6UZ6 - chains A and B; structure by X-ray diffraction, 1.66 A resolution.

# Chain A
Name: Glutamate receptor ionotropic, NMDA 1
Source organism: Rattus norvegicus
Notes: fragment: ligand-binding domain
UniProt: P35439 (NMDZ1_RAT), isoform P35439-6; the construct has insertions or renumbered stretches relative to UniProt, so the offset changes along the chain: 2-152 = UniProt 415-565; 155-292 = UniProt 684-821
Chain sequence (292 residues; row label = number of the first residue in the row):
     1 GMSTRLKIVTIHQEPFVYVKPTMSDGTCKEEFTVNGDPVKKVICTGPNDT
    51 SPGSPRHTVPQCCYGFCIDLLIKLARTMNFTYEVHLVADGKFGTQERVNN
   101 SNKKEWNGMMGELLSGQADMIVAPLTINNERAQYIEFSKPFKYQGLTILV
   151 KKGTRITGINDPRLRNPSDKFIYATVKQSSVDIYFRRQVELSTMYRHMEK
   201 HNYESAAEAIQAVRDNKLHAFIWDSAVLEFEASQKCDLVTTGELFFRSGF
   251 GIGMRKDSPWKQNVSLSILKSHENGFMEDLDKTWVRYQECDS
Unresolved in the structure: 1-2, 99-100, 290-292
Sequence notes: expression tag (1); linker (153-154)
Disulfides: Cys28-Cys62, Cys44-Cys63
Small-molecule neighbours: glycine (GLY): Phe92, Pro124, Leu125, Thr126, Arg131, Ser179, Ser180, Trp223, Asp224, Phe250

# Chain B
Name: Glutamate receptor ionotropic, NMDA 2A
Source organism: Rattus norvegicus
Notes: fragment: ligand-binding domain
UniProt: Q00959 (NMDE1_RAT); the construct has insertions or renumbered stretches relative to UniProt, so the offset changes along the chain: 5-142 = UniProt 402-539; 145-284 = UniProt 661-800
Chain sequence (280 residues; numbered 5 to 284; the number before each row is that of its first residue):
     5 DDNHLSIVTLEERPFVIVEDIDPLTETCVRNTVPCRKFVKINNSTNEGMN
    55 VKKCCKGFCIDILKKLSRTVKFTYDLYLVTNGKHGKKVNNVWNGMIGEVV
   105 YQRAVMAVGSLTINEERSEVVDFSVPFVETGISVMVSRGTQVTGLSDKKF
   155 QRPHDYSPPFRFGTVPNGSTERNIRNNYPYMHQYMTRFNQRGVEDALVSL
   205 KTGKLDAFIYDAAVLNYMARKDEGCKLVTIGSGYIFATTGYGIALQKGSP
   255 WKRQIDLALLQFVGDGEMEELETLWLTGIC
Sequence notes: engineered mutation Arg17 (Ala414 in Q00959), Met222 (Lys738 in Q00959), Arg224 (Gly740 in Q00959), Lys225 (Arg741 in Q00959); linker (143-144); conflict Thr242 (Ser758 in Q00959)
Disulfides: Cys32-Cys58, Cys39-Cys59, Cys229-Cys284
Small-molecule neighbours: glutamic acid (GLU): His88, Ser114, Leu115, Thr116, Arg121, Gly172, Ser173, Thr174, Tyr214, Asp215, Tyr245

# Interface between chain A and chain B
Contacting residue pairs (42; chain A residue first):
  Asn128(A) - Leu264(B)
  Asn129(A) - Leu261(B)  hydrogen bond (side chain-backbone)
  Asn129(A) - Leu264(B)
  Asn129(A) - Gln265(B)
  Ala132(A) - Leu261(B)
  Ala132(A) - Leu264(B)  hydrophobic
  Gln133(A) - Arg257(B)  hydrogen bond
  Gln133(A) - Leu261(B)
  Lys139(A) - Ile117(B)
  Lys139(A) - Phe127(B)  hydrogen bond (side chain-backbone)
  Lys139(A) - Ser128(B)  hydrogen bond (side chain-backbone)
  Pro140(A) - Pro130(B)
  Tyr143(A) - Pro130(B)
  Tyr143(A) - Glu133(B)
  Tyr143(A) - Thr242(B)
  Tyr143(A) - Thr243(B)
  Tyr143(A) - Gly244(B)
  Arg187(A) - Gly268(B)  hydrogen bond (side chain-backbone)
  Arg187(A) - Asp269(B)  salt bridge
  Gln188(A) - Gly268(B)  hydrogen bond (side chain-backbone)
  Gln188(A) - Asp269(B)
  Gln188(A) - Gly270(B)
  Glu190(A) - Asp269(B)
  Phe246(A) - Val267(B)
  Arg247(A) - Glu133(B)
  Arg247(A) - Glu276(B)  salt bridge
  Lys256(A) - Arg257(B)
  Leu266(A) - Glu119(B)
  Leu266(A) - Ser122(B)
  Leu269(A) - Ile117(B)  hydrophobic
  Leu269(A) - Ser122(B)
  Lys270(A) - Glu119(B)  salt bridge
  His272(A) - Ala241(B)
  His272(A) - Thr242(B)  hydrogen bond
  Glu273(A) - Asn118(B)
  Glu273(A) - Glu119(B)  hydrogen bond (side chain-backbone)
  Glu273(A) - Asn177(B)  hydrogen bond (backbone-side chain)
  Glu273(A) - Asn181(B)  hydrogen bond (backbone-side chain)
  Asn274(A) - Asn181(B)
  Glu278(A) - Tyr238(B)
  Glu278(A) - Phe240(B)
  Arg286(A) - Tyr238(B)  hydrogen bond
Other interface residues (no listed pair), chain A (25 interface residues in all): Ile127, Gln144, Tyr184, Gly275
Other interface residues (no listed pair), chain B (26 interface residues in all): Lys256

# In short
The interface between chain A and chain B involves 25 residues on one side and 26 on the other, with 11
hydrogen bonds and 3 salt bridges. Among the polar pairs are Arg187(A)-Asp269(B), Arg247(A)-Glu276(B) and
Lys270(A)-Glu119(B). Bound to chain A: glycine.
Chain A is Glutamate receptor ionotropic, NMDA 1 and chain B is Glutamate receptor ionotropic, NMDA 2A, both
from Rattus norvegicus; the structure, Crystal structure of GLUN1/GLUN2A-4M mutant ligand-binding domain in
complex with glycine and glutamate, was determined by X-ray diffraction together with 6UZG, 6UZR, 6UZW and
6UZX from the same study.
